PDB entry 5BK4 | electron microscopy, 3.90 A resolution | chains B and F of the 14 polymer chains in the assembly

== Chain B ==
Molecule: DNA replication licensing factor MCM3
Organism: Saccharomyces cerevisiae
Notes: EC 3.6.4.12
UniProt: P24279 (MCM3_YEAST); residues 1-971 here = UniProt positions 1-971
Amino-acid sequence (971 residues; row label = number of the first residue in the row):
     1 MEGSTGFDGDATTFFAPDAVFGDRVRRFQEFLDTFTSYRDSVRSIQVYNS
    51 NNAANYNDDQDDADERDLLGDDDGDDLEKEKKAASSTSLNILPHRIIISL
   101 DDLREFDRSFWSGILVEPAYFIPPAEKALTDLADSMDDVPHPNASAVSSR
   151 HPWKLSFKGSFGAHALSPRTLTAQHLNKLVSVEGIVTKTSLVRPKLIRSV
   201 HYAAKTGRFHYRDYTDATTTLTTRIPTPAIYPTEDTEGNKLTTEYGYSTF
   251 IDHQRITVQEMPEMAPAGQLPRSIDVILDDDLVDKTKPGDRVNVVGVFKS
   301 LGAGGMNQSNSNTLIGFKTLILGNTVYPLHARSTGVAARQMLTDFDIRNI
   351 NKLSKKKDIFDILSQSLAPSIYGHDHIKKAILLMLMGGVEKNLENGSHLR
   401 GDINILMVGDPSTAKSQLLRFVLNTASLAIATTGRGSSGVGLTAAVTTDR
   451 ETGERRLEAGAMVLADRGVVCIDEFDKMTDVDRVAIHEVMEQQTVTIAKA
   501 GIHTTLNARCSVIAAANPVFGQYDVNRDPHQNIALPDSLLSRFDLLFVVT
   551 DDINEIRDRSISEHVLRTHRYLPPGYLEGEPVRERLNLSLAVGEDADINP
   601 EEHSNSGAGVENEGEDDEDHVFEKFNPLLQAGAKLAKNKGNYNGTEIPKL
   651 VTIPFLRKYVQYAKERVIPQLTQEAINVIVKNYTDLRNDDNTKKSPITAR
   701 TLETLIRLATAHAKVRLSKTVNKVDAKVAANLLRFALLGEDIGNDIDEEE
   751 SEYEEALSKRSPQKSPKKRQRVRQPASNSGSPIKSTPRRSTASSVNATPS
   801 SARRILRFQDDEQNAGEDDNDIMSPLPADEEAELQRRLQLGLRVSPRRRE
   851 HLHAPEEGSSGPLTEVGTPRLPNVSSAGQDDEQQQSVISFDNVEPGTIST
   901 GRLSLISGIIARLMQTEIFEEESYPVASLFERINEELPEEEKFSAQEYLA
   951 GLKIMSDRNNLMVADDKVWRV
Not modelled in the structure: 1-12, 62-90, 138-150, 571-650, 739-971
UniProt features mapped onto this chain:
  - motif: Ser-541 to Asp-544 (Arginine finger)
  - binding site (ATP): Gly-409 to Ser-416
  - modified residue: Ser-761 (Phosphoserine), Ser-777 (Phosphoserine), Ser-781 (Phosphoserine), Thr-868 (Phosphothreonine)
  - mutagenesis: Lys-415 (K415A: No effect on MCM2-7 complex helicase activity. Loss of MCM2-7 complex helicase activity; when associated with MCM5 A-422. Reduces MCM2-7 complex helicase activity ...)
Ligand contacts:
  - ADP (adenosine-5'-diphosphate), molecule 1: Ser-370, Ile-371, Tyr-372, Pro-411, Ser-412, Thr-413, Ala-414, Lys-415, Ser-416, Gln-417, Ile-561, Val-565
  - ADP, molecule 2: Glu-491, Arg-542, Ala-699, Arg-700, Glu-703

== Chain F ==
Molecule: DNA replication licensing factor MCM7
Organism: Saccharomyces cerevisiae
Notes: EC 3.6.4.12
UniProt: P38132 (MCM7_YEAST); numbering as in UniProt (aligned over 1-845)
Amino-acid sequence (845 residues; numbered 1 to 845; the number before each row is that of its first residue):
     1 MSAALPSIQLPVDYNNLFNEITDFLVTFKQDTLSSDATRNENEDENLDAE
    51 NIEQHLLEKGPKYMAMLQKVANRELNSVIIDLDDILQYQNEKFLQGTQAD
   101 DLVSAIQQNANHFTELFCRAIDNNMPLPTKEIDYKDDVLDVILNQRRLRN
   151 ERMLSDRTNEIRSENLMDTTMDPPSSMNDALREVVEDETELFPPNLTRRY
   201 FLYFKPLSQNCARRYRKKAISSKPLSVRQIKGDFLGQLITVRGIITRVSD
   251 VKPAVEVIAYTCDQCGYEVFQEVNSRTFTPLSECTSEECSQNQTKGQLFM
   301 STRASKFSAFQECKIQELSQQVPVGHIPRSLNIHVNGTLVRSLSPGDIVD
   351 VTGIFLPAPYTGFKALKAGLLTETYLEAQFVRQHKKKFASFSLTSDVEER
   401 VMELITSGDVYNRLAKSIAPEIYGNLDVKKALLLLLVGGVDKRVGDGMKI
   451 RGDINVCLMGDPGVAKSQLLKAICKISPRGVYTTGKGSSGVGLTAAVMKD
   501 PVTDEMILEGGALVLADNGICCIDEFDKMDESDRTAIHEVMEQQTISISK
   551 AGINTTLNARTSILAAANPLYGRYNPRLSPLDNINLPAALLSRFDILFLM
   601 LDIPSRDDDEKLAEHVTYVHMHNKQPDLDFTPVEPSKMREYIAYAKTKRP
   651 VMSEAVNDYVVQAYIRLRQDSKREMDSKFSFGQATPRTLLGIIRLSQALA
   701 KLRLADMVDIDDVEEALRLVRVSKESLYQETNKSKEDESPTTKIFTIIKK
   751 MLQETGKNTLSYENIVKTVRLRGFTMLQLSNCIQEYSYLNVWHLINEGNT
   801 LKFVDDGTMDTDQEDSLVSTPKLAPQTTASANVSAQDSDIDLQDA
Not modelled in the structure: 32-58, 167-176, 217-219, 730-845
UniProt features mapped onto this chain:
  - motif: Ser-592 to Asp-595 (Arginine finger)
  - binding site (ATP): Tyr-423, Gly-463, Ala-465, Lys-466, Ser-467, Asn-568, Arg-593, Arg-687
  - modified residue: Thr-811 (Phosphothreonine), Ser-819 (Phosphoserine), Ser-838 (Phosphoserine)
  - mutagenesis: Lys-466 (K466A: Loss of MCM2-7 complex helicase activity)
Disulfide bonds: Cys-265/Cys-289, Cys-474/Cys-522
Ligand contacts: ADP (adenosine-5'-diphosphate): Glu-421, Ile-422, Tyr-423, Pro-462, Gly-463, Val-464, Ala-465, Lys-466, Ser-467, Gln-468, His-615, Val-616

== Interface between chain B and chain F ==
Contacting residue pairs (66; chain B residue first):
  Asp-61(B) / Arg-216(F)
  Arg-193(B) / Leu-371(F)
  Pro-194(B) / Leu-371(F)
  Pro-194(B) / Thr-372(F)  hydrogen bond (backbone-side chain)
  Lys-195(B) / Ala-368(F)
  Lys-195(B) / Gly-369(F)  hydrogen bond (side chain-backbone)
  Tyr-202(B) / Tyr-14(F)
  Phe-209(B) / Ser-7(F)  hydrogen bond (backbone-side chain)
  Phe-209(B) / Ile-8(F)
  Phe-209(B) / Leu-10(F)  hydrophobic
  His-210(B) / Leu-5(F)  hydrogen bond (side chain-backbone)
  His-210(B) / Pro-6(F)  hydrogen bond (side chain-backbone)
  Tyr-211(B) / Pro-6(F)  hydrophobic
  Tyr-211(B) / Ile-8(F)  hydrophobic
  Pro-232(B) / Leu-5(F)  hydrophobic
  Thr-236(B) / Met-1(F)  hydrogen bond
  Glu-244(B) / Tyr-14(F)  hydrogen bond
  Glu-244(B) / Asn-109(F)
  Tyr-245(B) / Asn-109(F)
  Tyr-245(B) / Asn-111(F)
  Tyr-245(B) / Pro-357(F)
  Gly-246(B) / Leu-235(F)  hydrogen bond (backbone-backbone)
  Tyr-247(B) / Val-12(F)
  Phe-250(B) / Gly-232(F)
  Phe-250(B) / Asp-233(F)
  Phe-250(B) / Leu-235(F)  hydrophobic
  Asp-252(B) / Lys-231(F)  salt bridge
  Asp-252(B) / Gly-232(F)
  Asp-280(B) / Lys-231(F)  salt bridge
  Asp-284(B) / Arg-329(F)  salt bridge
  Lys-287(B) / Gly-325(F)
  Lys-391(B) / His-620(F)
  Leu-393(B) / Asn-623(F)
  Gly-396(B) / Lys-475(F)  hydrogen bond (backbone-side chain)
  Ser-397(B) / Lys-471(F)  hydrogen bond
  Leu-399(B) / His-620(F)
  Arg-450(B) / Phe-363(F)
  Leu-457(B) / Ile-327(F)
  Asp-466(B) / Val-324(F)
  Val-484(B) / Lys-486(F)
  Val-484(B) / Glu-525(F)
  His-487(B) / Glu-525(F)  salt bridge
  Glu-488(B) / Thr-484(F)  hydrogen bond
  Gln-492(B) / Ser-467(F)  hydrogen bond
  Gln-492(B) / Lys-471(F)
  Gln-492(B) / Tyr-482(F)
  Thr-496(B) / Thr-484(F)
  Ala-498(B) / Gly-492(F)
  Lys-499(B) / Gly-492(F)
  Ile-502(B) / Gln-316(F)
  His-503(B) / Leu-515(F)
  Thr-504(B) / Gln-316(F)
  Thr-505(B) / Ser-319(F)  hydrogen bond (backbone-side chain)
  Asn-507(B) / Ser-319(F)  hydrogen bond (side chain-backbone)
  Asp-537(B) / Arg-573(F)  salt bridge
  Leu-671(B) / Met-621(F)
  Val-680(B) / Ala-613(F)  hydrophobic
  Thr-684(B) / Glu-610(F)
  Arg-687(B) / Pro-604(F)
  Arg-687(B) / Asp-609(F)  salt bridge
  Asn-688(B) / Arg-606(F)
  Asn-691(B) / Pro-604(F)
  Pro-696(B) / Arg-573(F)
  Leu-702(B) / Val-616(F)  hydrophobic
  Ile-706(B) / Thr-617(F)
  Ile-706(B) / His-620(F)
Other interface residues (no listed pair), chain B (67 interface residues in all): Gln-60, Arg-208, Arg-212, Tyr-214, Asp-216, Asp-235, His-253, Asn-395, Glu-451, Ala-459, Val-463, Leu-506, Ser-541, Arg-542, Thr-672, Ile-676, Ile-679, Ala-699
Other interface residues (no listed pair), chain F (68 interface residues in all): Gln-108, Tyr-215, Gly-236, Thr-246, Gln-320, His-326, Tyr-360, Leu-370, Glu-373, Glu-421, Pro-462, Gln-468, Ser-488, Val-491, Lys-528, Gly-572, Asp-602, Ile-603, Leu-612, Val-619, Pro-635

== Overview ==
The interface between chain B and chain F involves 67 residues on one side and 68 on the other; the contacts
include 14 hydrogen bonds and 6 salt bridges. Polar contacts include Asp-252(B)/Lys-231(F),
Asp-280(B)/Lys-231(F) and Asp-284(B)/Arg-329(F).
Here chain B is DNA replication licensing factor MCM3 and chain F is DNA replication licensing factor MCM7,
both from Saccharomyces cerevisiae. Entry 5BK4 (Cryo-EM structure of Mcm2-7 double hexamer on dsDNA) was
determined by electron microscopy.
